PDB entry 5MHK | X-ray diffraction, 2.28 A resolution | chains H and D of the 5 polymer chains in the assembly

Chain H:
Molecule: 19-nt DNA strand
Sequence (19 nucleotides; each row starts with the number of its first residue):
     1 CCGATCGTCCACACGGAGC
Not modelled in the structure: 19
Bound ions: Mg2+: DC1, DC2

Chain D:
Protein: RS1
Organism: Human herpesvirus 1
Reference sequence: Q09I77 (Q09I77_HHV1); residue numbers follow UniProt; this construct covers 258-487
Amino-acid sequence (231 residues; row label = number of the first residue in the row):
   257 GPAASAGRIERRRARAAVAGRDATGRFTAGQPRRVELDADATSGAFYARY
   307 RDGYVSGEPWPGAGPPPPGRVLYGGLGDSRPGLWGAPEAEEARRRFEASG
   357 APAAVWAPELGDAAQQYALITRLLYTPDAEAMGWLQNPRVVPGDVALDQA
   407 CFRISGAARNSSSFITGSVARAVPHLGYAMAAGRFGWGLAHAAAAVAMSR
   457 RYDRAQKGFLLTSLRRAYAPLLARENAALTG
Not modelled in the structure: 257-288, 486-487
Sequence notes: expression tag (257)
From the paper describing this entry:
  - specificity-determining residues: Ser418, Ser419, Arg456
  - binding site for the 19-nt DNA strand (chain H): Ser418, Met454 to Asp459
  - binding site for the 19-nt DNA strand: Ser419
  - binding site for the 19-nt DNA strand: Ser418, Ser419
  - mutagenesis - R456L: abolished binding to DNA (citing earlier work)
  - mutagenesis - R457L: decreased binding to DNA (citing earlier work)
  - mutagenesis - A475V: decreased stability in response to IE3 consensus DNA site (citing earlier work)

Chain H / chain D interface:
Residue-residue contacts - 11 pairs, chain H then chain D:
  DA4(H) with Met454(D), phosphate contact; Arg456(D), base contact
  DT5(H) with Val425(D), phosphate contact; Met454(D), sugar contact; Ser455(D), phosphate contact; Arg456(D), hydrogen bond to the base
  DC6(H) with Ser418(D), base contact; Ser455(D), hydrogen bond to the phosphate; Arg456(D), hydrogen bond to the phosphate; Arg457(D), hydrogen bond to the phosphate
  DG7(H) with Arg457(D), salt bridge to the phosphate
Also at the interface, not in a pair above, chain D (7 interface residues in all): Phe420

In short:
4 residues of chain H and 7 residues of chain D are in contact, with 4 hydrogen bonds and 1 salt bridge. Polar
pairs include DT5(H)-Arg456(D), DC6(H)-Ser455(D) and DC6(H)-Arg456(D). The paper reports a binding site for
the 19-nt DNA strand (chain H) at Ser418(D) and Met454(D); R456L of chain D abolishes binding to DNA; 3
substitutions were tested in all.
Here chain H is a 19-nt DNA strand and chain D is RS1 (Human herpesvirus 1). Entry 5MHK (ICP4 DNA-binding
domain in complex with 19mer DNA duplex from its own promoter) was determined by X-ray diffraction, deposited
together with 5MHJ.
